Entry 1DZ4 (X-ray diffraction, 1.60 A resolution); this record covers chain A.

== Chain A ==
Molecule: Cytochrome P450-cam
Organism: Pseudomonas putida
UniProt: P00183 (CPXA_PSEPU); residues 1-414 here = UniProt positions 1-414
Amino-acid sequence (414 residues; each row starts with the number of its first residue):
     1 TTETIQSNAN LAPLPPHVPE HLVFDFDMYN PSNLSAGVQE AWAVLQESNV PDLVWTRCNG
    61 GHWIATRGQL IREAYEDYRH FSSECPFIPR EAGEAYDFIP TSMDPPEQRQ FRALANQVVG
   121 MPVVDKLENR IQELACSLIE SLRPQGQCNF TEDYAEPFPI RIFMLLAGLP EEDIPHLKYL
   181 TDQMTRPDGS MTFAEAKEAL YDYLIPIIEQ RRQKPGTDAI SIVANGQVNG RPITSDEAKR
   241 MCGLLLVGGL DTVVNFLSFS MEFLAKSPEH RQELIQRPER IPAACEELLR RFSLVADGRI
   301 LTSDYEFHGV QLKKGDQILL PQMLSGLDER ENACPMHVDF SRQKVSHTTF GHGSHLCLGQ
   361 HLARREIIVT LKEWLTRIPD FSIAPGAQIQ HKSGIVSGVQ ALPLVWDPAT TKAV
Not modelled in the structure: 1-10
Bound ions: K+ site 1: Glu84, Gly93, Glu94, Tyr96; K+ site 2: Thr217 (shared with 4 residues of chain B); heme Fe near Cys357 (its only coordinating residue here)
Small-molecule neighbours:
  - camphor (CAM): Phe87, Tyr96, Phe98, Thr101, Thr185, Leu244, Val247, Gly248, Thr252, Val295, Asp297, Ile395, Val396
  - heme (HEM): Tyr75, Pro100, Thr101, Gln108, Arg112, Val119, Leu244, Leu245, Gly248, Gly249, Thr252, Val253, Phe256, Leu289, Leu294, Val295, Asp297, Arg299, Gln322, Thr349, Phe350, Gly351, Ser354, His355, Leu356, Cys357, Leu358, Gly359, Leu362, Ala363
What the authors report for this chain:
  - heme coordination: Cys357
  - binding site for camphor: Tyr96
  - conformationally variable residues (side-chain flip): Thr101
  - binding site for heme: Thr101
  - mutagenesis - D251N: decreased catalytic activity (citing earlier work)
  - mutagenesis - T252S, E366M: unchanged catalytic activity (citing earlier work)
  - catalytic residues: Asp251, Thr252 (proposed by the authors, not directly observed)

== In short ==
Bound to chain A: heme and camphor. The K+ site 1 is built by Glu84, Gly93, Glu94 and Tyr96. From the paper:
catalytic residues Asp251 and Thr252; D251N reduces catalytic activity; 3 substitutions were tested in all.
Chain A is Cytochrome P450-cam (Pseudomonas putida); the structure, ferric p450cam from pseudomonas putida,
was determined by X-ray diffraction (same publication as 1DZ8, 1DZ6 and 1DZ9).
